PDB entry 2PUL | X-ray diffraction, 2.00 A resolution | chains A and B

Chain A (and B):
Name: Methylthioribose kinase
Organism: Bacillus subtilis
Notes: EC 2.7.1.100; chain B of this document is another copy of the same molecule, construct and numbering; everything in this record applies to it too
Reference sequence: O31663 (MTNK_BACSU); numbering as in UniProt (aligned over 1-397)
Chain sequence (397 residues; numbered 1 to 397; the number before each row is that of its first residue):
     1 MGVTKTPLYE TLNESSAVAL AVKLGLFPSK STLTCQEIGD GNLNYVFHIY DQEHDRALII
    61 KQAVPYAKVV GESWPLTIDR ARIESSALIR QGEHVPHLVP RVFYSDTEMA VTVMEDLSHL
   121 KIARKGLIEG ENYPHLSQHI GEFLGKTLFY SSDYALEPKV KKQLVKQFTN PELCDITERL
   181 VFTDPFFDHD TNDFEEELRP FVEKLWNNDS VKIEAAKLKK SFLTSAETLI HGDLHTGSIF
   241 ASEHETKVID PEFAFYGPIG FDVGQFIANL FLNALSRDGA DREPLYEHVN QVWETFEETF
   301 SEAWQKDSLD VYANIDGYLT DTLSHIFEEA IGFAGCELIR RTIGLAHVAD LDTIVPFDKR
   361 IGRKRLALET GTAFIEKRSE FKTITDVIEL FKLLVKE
Disordered / not traced: 1-4, 27-31, 52-55, 70-71, 397 (chain B: 1-6, 27-33, 51-55, 66-74, 397)
Bound ions: Mg2+: D250, E252 (together with AMP-PCP)
Ligand contacts:
  - AMP-PCP (ACP; phosphomethylphosphonic acid adenylate ester): I38, G39, D40, N44, V46, I59, K61, M114, E115, D116, L117, S118, I122, F240, I249, D250, E252
  - CPS (3-[(3-cholamidopropyl)dimethylammonio]-1-propanesulfonate): K377, E380, F381, D386, E389, L390, L393

How chain A and chain B interact:
Contacting residue pairs - 68 pairs, chain A then chain B:
  D153(A) - L223(B)
  D153(A) - T224(B)
  Y154(A) - K220(B)
  P158(A) - E178(B)
  P158(A) - L223(B)  hydrophobic
  K159(A) - P171(B)
  K161(A) - L223(B)  hydrogen bond (side chain-backbone)
  K162(A) - P171(B)
  K162(A) - C174(B)
  K162(A) - E178(B)  salt bridge
  K166(A) - K166(B)
  K166(A) - T169(B)
  P171(A) - K159(B)
  P171(A) - K162(B)
  C174(A) - K162(B)
  E178(A) - P158(B)
  E178(A) - K162(B)  salt bridge
  F182(A) - Y312(B)  hydrogen bond (backbone-side chain)
  T183(A) - V311(B)
  T183(A) - Y312(B)
  F186(A) - Y312(B)
  F187(A) - V311(B)  hydrophobic
  F187(A) - Y312(B)  hydrophobic
  D209(A) - I315(B)
  K212(A) - Y312(B)
  K212(A) - I315(B)
  I213(A) - I315(B)  hydrophobic
  I213(A) - D316(B)
  I213(A) - Y318(B)  hydrophobic
  A215(A) - Y312(B)
  A216(A) - Y312(B)  hydrophobic
  A216(A) - Y318(B)  hydrogen bond (backbone-side chain)
  K217(A) - Y318(B)
  K217(A) - D321(B)  salt bridge
  K220(A) - Y154(B)
  K220(A) - E227(B)  salt bridge
  K220(A) - Y318(B)
  L223(A) - D153(B)
  L223(A) - P158(B)  hydrophobic
  L223(A) - K161(B)  hydrogen bond (backbone-side chain)
  T224(A) - D153(B)
  T224(A) - K161(B)
  T224(A) - T224(B)
  T224(A) - S225(B)
  T224(A) - A226(B)  hydrogen bond (backbone-backbone)
  T224(A) - E227(B)
  S225(A) - T224(B)
  A226(A) - T224(B)  hydrogen bond (backbone-backbone)
  E227(A) - K220(B)  salt bridge
  E227(A) - T224(B)
  V311(A) - T183(B)
  V311(A) - F187(B)  hydrophobic
  Y312(A) - F182(B)  hydrogen bond (side chain-backbone)
  Y312(A) - T183(B)
  Y312(A) - F186(B)
  Y312(A) - F187(B)  hydrophobic
  Y312(A) - K212(B)
  Y312(A) - A215(B)
  Y312(A) - A216(B)  hydrophobic
  I315(A) - D209(B)
  I315(A) - K212(B)
  I315(A) - I213(B)  hydrophobic
  D316(A) - I213(B)
  G317(A) - I213(B)
  Y318(A) - I213(B)
  Y318(A) - A216(B)
  Y318(A) - K220(B)
  D321(A) - K217(B)  salt bridge
Also at the interface, not in a pair above, chain A (39 interface residues in all): T169, D175, H189, E214, K219, H325
Also at the interface, not in a pair above, chain B (40 interface residues in all): E172, D175, H189, E214, K219, G317, H325

In short:
39 residues of chain A and 40 residues of chain B are in contact, with 7 hydrogen bonds and 6 salt bridges.
Among the polar pairs are K162(A)-E178(B), K217(A)-D321(B) and K220(A)-E227(B). Ligands of chain A: compound
CPS and AMP-PCP.
Chain A and chain B are both Methylthioribose kinase (Bacillus subtilis); the structure, Structures of
5-methylthioribose kinase reveal substrate specificity and unusual mode of nucleotide binding, was determined
by X-ray diffraction together with 2PU8, 2PUI, 2PUN and 2PUP from the same study.
